2QQC - chains B and E of the 6 polymer chains in the assembly; structure by X-ray diffraction, 2.00 A resolution.

== Chain B ==
Molecule: Pyruvoyl-dependent arginine decarboxylase subunit alpha
Organism: Methanocaldococcus jannaschii
Notes: fragment: Alpha subunit
UniProtKB: Q57764 (PDAD_METJA); residue numbers follow UniProt; this construct covers 54-165
Sequence (113 residues; row label = number of the first residue in the row):
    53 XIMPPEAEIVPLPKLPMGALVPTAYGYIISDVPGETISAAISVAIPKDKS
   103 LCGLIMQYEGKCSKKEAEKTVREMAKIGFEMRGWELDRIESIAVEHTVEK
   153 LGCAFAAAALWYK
Modified residues: PYR (pyruvic acid) at position 53
Sequence notes: expression tag (53); engineered mutation Gln109 (Glu in Q57764)
Ligand contacts: agmatine (AG2): PYR_53, Ile54, Ile107, Met108, Gln109, Arg134
Reported in the primary citation:
  - mutagenesis - E109Q (7.7-fold): decreased catalytic activity
  - conformationally variable residues (side-chain flip): Gln109
  - contacts within the chain: Tyr77-Gln109 (hydrogen bond)

== Chain E ==
Molecule: Pyruvoyl-dependent arginine decarboxylase subunit beta
Organism: Methanocaldococcus jannaschii
Notes: fragment: Beta subunit
UniProtKB: Q57764 (PDAD_METJA); numbering as in UniProt (aligned over 1-52)
Sequence (53 residues; numbered 0 to 52; the number before each row is that of its first residue; numbering starts at 0):
     0 HMNAEINPLHAYFKLPNTVSLVAGSSEGETPLNAFDGALLNAGIGNVNLI
    50 RIS
Not modelled in the structure: 0-2
Sequence notes: expression tag (0)
Ligand contacts: agmatine (AG2): Leu31, Phe34, Asp35, Leu38, Gly44, Val46
Curated features (UniProtKB/Swiss-Prot):
  - site: Ser52 (Cleavage (non-hydrolytic))

== Interface between chain B and chain E ==
Pairs across the interface - 8 pairs, chain B then chain E:
  Met69(B) - Leu14(E)
  Gly70(B) - Leu14(E)
  Ala71(B) - Leu14(E)
  Leu72(B) - Pro7(E)  hydrophobic
  Tyr77(B) - Ser52(E)  hydrogen bond
  Trp163(B) - Tyr11(E)  hydrophobic
  Tyr164(B) - Leu8(E)
  Tyr164(B) - Tyr11(E)  hydrophobic
Other interface residues (no listed pair), chain B (8 interface residues in all): Pro68
Other interface residues (no listed pair), chain E (7 interface residues in all): Pro15, Ile51

== In short ==
Chain B and chain E form an interface of 8 and 7 residues respectively; the contacts include 1 hydrogen bond.
The hydrogen-bonded pair is Tyr77(B)-Ser52(E). Ligands of chain B: agmatine. Bound to chain E: agmatine. From
the paper: E109Q of chain B reduces catalytic activity; conformational variability at Gln109(B).
Chain B is Pyruvoyl-dependent arginine decarboxylase subunit alpha and chain E is Pyruvoyl-dependent arginine
decarboxylase subunit beta, both from Methanocaldococcus jannaschii; the structure, E109Q mutant of
Pyruvoyl-dependent Arginine Decarboxylase from Methanococcus jannashii, was determined by X-ray diffraction
together with 2QQD from the same study.
